Entry 8ZYV (electron microscopy, 3.12 A resolution); this record covers chains A and G of the 7 polymer chains in the assembly.

[Chain A]
Molecule: PomB
From: Vibrio alginolyticus
Reference sequence: O06874 (O06874_VIBAL); numbering as in UniProt (aligned over 1-315)
Sequence (321 residues; each row starts with the number of its first residue):
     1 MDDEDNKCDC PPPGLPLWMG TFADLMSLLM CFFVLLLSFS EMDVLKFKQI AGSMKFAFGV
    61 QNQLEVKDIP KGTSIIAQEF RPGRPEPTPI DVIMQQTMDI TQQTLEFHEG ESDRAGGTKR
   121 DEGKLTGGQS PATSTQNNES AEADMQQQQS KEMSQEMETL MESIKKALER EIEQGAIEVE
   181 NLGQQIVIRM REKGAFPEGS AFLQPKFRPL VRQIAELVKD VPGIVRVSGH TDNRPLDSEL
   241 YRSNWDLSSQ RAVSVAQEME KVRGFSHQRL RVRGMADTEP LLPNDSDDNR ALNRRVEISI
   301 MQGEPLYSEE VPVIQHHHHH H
Unresolved in the structure: 1-13, 60-321
Sequence notes: expression tag (316-321)
From the paper describing this entry:
  - binding site for Na+: Leu-35
  - specificity-determining residues: Leu-35 (by similarity / conservation)

[Chain G]
Molecule: Chemotaxis protein PomA
From: Vibrio alginolyticus
Reference sequence: O06873 (POMA_VIBAL); residue numbers follow UniProt; this construct covers 1-253
Sequence (253 residues; numbered 1 to 253; the number before each row is that of its first residue):
     1 MDLATLLGLI GGFAFVIMAM VLGGSIGMFV DVTSILIVVG GSIFVVLMKF TMGQFFGATK
    61 IAGKAFMFKA DEPEDLIAKI VEMADAARKG GFLALEEMEI NNTFMQKGID LLVDGHDADV
   121 VRAALKKDIA LTDERHTQGT GVFRAFGDVA PAMGMIGTLV GLVAMLSNMD DPKAIGPAMA
   181 VALLTTLYGA ILSNMVFFPI ADKLSLRRDQ ETLNRRLIMD GVLAIQDGQN PRVIDSYLKN
   241 YLNEGKRALE IDE
Unresolved in the structure: 1-26, 88-99, 252-253
From the paper describing this entry:
  - binding site for Na+: Thr-158, Met-165, Met-179, Thr-186
  - specificity-determining residues: Met-165, Met-179 (by similarity / conservation)

[How chain A and chain G interact]
Residue-residue contacts - 10 pairs, chain A then chain G:
  Leu-28(A) / Leu-183(G)  hydrophobic
  Met-30(A) / Leu-162(G)  hydrophobic
  Cys-31(A) / Leu-162(G)  hydrophobic
  Cys-31(A) / Met-165(G)
  Cys-31(A) / Met-179(G)
  Val-34(A) / Met-165(G)  hydrophobic
  Val-34(A) / Leu-166(G)  hydrophobic
  Leu-35(A) / Met-179(G)  hydrophobic
  Leu-37(A) / Met-169(G)  hydrophobic
  Ser-38(A) / Ile-175(G)
Interface residues without a listed pair, chain A (8 interface residues in all): Phe-32
Interface residues without a listed pair, chain G (8 interface residues in all): Thr-158

[Overview]
Chain A and chain G each contribute 8 residues to their interface. From the paper: a binding site for Na+ at
Leu-35(A) and Thr-158(G) among others; specificity determinants Leu-35(A) and Met-165(G) among others.
Chain A is PomB and chain G is Chemotaxis protein PomA, both from Vibrio alginolyticus; the structure,
Bacterial flagellar sodium-driven stator PomA5PomB2 with 100 mM NaCl, was determined by electron microscopy
together with 8ZYW, 8ZYZ, 8ZZ0 and 9IJM from the same study.
